5ZVK - chains B and a of the 6 polymer chains in the assembly; structure by X-ray diffraction, 3.31 A resolution.

[Chain B]
Molecule: Human Coronavirus MERS HR1 motif
Source organism: Middle East respiratory syndrome-related coronavirus
UniProtKB: W6A0A7 (W6A0A7_9BETC); residue numbers follow UniProt; this construct covers 984-1062
Sequence (80 residues; numbered 983 to 1062; the number before each row is that of its first residue):
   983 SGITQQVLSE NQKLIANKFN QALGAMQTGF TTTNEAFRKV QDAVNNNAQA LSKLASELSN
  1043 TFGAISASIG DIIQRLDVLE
Not modelled in the structure: 983-985, 1056-1062
Differences from the reference sequence: expression tag (983)

[Chain a]
Molecule: pan-CoV inhibitory peptide EK1
Source organism: synthetic construct
Sequence (44 residues; numbered 1 to 44; the number before each row is that of its first residue):
     1 SGGRGGSLDQ INVTFLDLEY EMKKLEEAIK KLEESYIDLK ELGG
Not modelled in the structure: 1-11, 42-44

[Chain B / chain a interface]
Pairs across the interface - 34 pairs, chain B then chain a:
  Val989(B) - Glu41(a)
  Asn993(B) - Leu39(a)  hydrogen bond (side chain-backbone)
  Asn993(B) - Lys40(a)  hydrogen bond (side chain-backbone)
  Asn993(B) - Glu41(a)
  Leu996(B) - Asp38(a)
  Leu996(B) - Lys40(a)
  Ile997(B) - Ile37(a)  hydrophobic
  Lys1000(B) - Glu34(a)
  Lys1000(B) - Ser35(a)
  Lys1000(B) - Tyr36(a)  hydrogen bond (side chain-backbone)
  Lys1000(B) - Ile37(a)
  Gln1003(B) - Glu34(a)
  Gln1003(B) - Ser35(a)  hydrogen bond
  Ala1004(B) - Leu32(a)
  Ala1004(B) - Ser35(a)
  Ala1007(B) - Ala28(a)
  Ala1007(B) - Lys31(a)
  Ala1007(B) - Leu32(a)  hydrophobic
  Gly1011(B) - Leu25(a)
  Thr1014(B) - Glu21(a)
  Thr1014(B) - Lys24(a)
  Glu1017(B) - Lys24(a)  salt bridge
  Ala1018(B) - Leu18(a)  hydrophobic
  Lys1021(B) - Asp17(a)
  Lys1021(B) - Leu18(a)
  Lys1021(B) - Glu21(a)  salt bridge
  Val1022(B) - Leu18(a)  hydrophobic
  Ala1025(B) - Leu16(a)  hydrophobic
  Asn1028(B) - Asn12(a)  hydrogen bond (side chain-backbone)
  Asn1028(B) - Thr14(a)  hydrogen bond
  Asn1029(B) - Val13(a)
  Asn1029(B) - Thr14(a)  hydrogen bond (side chain-backbone)
  Ala1032(B) - Asn12(a)
  Ala1032(B) - Val13(a)  hydrophobic
Other interface residues (no listed pair), chain B (19 interface residues in all): Thr1015

[Summary]
19 residues of chain B face 20 of chain a across their interface, with 7 hydrogen bonds and 2 salt bridges.
Polar pairs include Glu1017(B)-Lys24(a), Lys1021(B)-Glu21(a) and Asn993(B)-Leu39(a).
Here chain B is Human Coronavirus MERS HR1 motif (Middle East respiratory syndrome-related coronavirus) and
chain a is pan-CoV inhibitory peptide EK1 (synthetic construct). Entry 5ZVK (Crystal Structure of the Human
Coronavirus MERS HR1 motif in complex with pan-CoVs inhibitor EK1) was determined by X-ray diffraction,
deposited together with 5ZUV and 5ZVM.
